Entry 6N61 (X-ray diffraction, 3.25 A resolution); this record covers chains D and I of the 9 polymer chains in the assembly.

Chain D:
Name: DNA-directed RNA polymerase subunit beta'
From: Escherichia coli
Notes: EC 2.7.7.6
UniProt: P0A8T7 (RPOC_ECOLI); residue numbers follow UniProt; this construct covers 2-1407
Sequence (1409 residues; each row starts with the number of its first residue):
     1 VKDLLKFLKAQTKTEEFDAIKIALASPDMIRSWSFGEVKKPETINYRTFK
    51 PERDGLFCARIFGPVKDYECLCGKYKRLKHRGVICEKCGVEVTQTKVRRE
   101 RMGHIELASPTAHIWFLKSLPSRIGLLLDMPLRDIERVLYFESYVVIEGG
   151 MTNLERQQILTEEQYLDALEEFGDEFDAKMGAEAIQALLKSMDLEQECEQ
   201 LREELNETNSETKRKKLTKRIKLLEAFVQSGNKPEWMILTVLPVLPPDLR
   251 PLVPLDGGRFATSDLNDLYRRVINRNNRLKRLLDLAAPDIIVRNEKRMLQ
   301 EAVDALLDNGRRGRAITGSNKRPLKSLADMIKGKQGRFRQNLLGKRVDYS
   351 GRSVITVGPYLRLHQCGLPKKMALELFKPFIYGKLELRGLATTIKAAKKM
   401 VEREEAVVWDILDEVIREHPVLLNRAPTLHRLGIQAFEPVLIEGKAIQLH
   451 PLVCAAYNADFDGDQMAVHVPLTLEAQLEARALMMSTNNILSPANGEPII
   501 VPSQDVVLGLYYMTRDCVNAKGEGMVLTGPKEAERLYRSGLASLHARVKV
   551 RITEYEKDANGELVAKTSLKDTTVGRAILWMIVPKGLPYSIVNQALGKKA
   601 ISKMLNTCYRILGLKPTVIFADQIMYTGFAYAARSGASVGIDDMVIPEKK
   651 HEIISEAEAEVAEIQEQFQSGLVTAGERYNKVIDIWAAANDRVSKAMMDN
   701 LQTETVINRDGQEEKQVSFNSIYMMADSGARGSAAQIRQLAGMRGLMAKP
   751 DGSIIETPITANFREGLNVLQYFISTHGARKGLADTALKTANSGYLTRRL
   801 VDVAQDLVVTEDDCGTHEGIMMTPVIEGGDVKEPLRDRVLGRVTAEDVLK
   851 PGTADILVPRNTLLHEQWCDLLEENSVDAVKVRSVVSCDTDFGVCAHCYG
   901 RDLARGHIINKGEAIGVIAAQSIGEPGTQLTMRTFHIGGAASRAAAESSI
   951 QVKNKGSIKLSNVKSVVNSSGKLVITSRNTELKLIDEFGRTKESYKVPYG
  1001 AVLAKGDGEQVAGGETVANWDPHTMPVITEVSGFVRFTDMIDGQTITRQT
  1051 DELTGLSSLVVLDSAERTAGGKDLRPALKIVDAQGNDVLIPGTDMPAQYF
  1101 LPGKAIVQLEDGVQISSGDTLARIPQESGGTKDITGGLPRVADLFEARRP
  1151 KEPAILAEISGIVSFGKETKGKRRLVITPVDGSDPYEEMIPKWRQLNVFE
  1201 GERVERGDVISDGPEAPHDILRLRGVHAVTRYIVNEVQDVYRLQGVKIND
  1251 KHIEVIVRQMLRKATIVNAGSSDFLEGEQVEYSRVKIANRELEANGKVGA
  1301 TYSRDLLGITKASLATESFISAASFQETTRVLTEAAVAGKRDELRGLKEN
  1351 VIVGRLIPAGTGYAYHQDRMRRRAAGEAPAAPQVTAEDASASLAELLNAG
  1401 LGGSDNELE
Not modelled in the structure: 1-16, 939-947, 1026-1133, 1274-1276, 1376-1409
Construct notes: expression tag (1, 1408-1409)
Metal / ion sites: Zn2+ site 1: C70, C72, C85, C88; Mg2+: D460, D462, D464; Zn2+ site 2: C814, C888, C895

Chain I:
Name: Capistruin
From: Burkholderia thailandensis (strain ATCC 700388 / DSM 13276 / CIP 106301 / E264)
UniProt: A0A096YQF1 (A0A096YQF1_BURTA); residues 1-19 here correspond to UniProt positions 29-47 (UniProt number = residue number + 28)
Sequence (19 residues; row label = number of the first residue in the row):
     1 GTPGFQTPDARVISRFGFN
Not modelled in the structure: 18-19

How chain D and chain I interact:
Residue-residue contacts (31):
  A735(D) with F16(I), hydrophobic; G17(I)
  Q736(D) with F16(I)
  R738(D) with G17(I), hydrogen bond (side chain-backbone)
  Q739(D) with G17(I)
  R744(D) with Q6(I)
  L746(D) with T7(I), hydrogen bond (backbone-side chain); P8(I)
  M747(D) with Q6(I)
  A748(D) with Q6(I), hydrogen bond (backbone-backbone); I13(I), hydrophobic
  S775(D) with Q6(I), hydrogen bond
  G778(D) with F5(I)
  K781(D) with F5(I)
  D785(D) with F5(I)
  T931(D) with P3(I); F5(I)
  R933(D) with F5(I)
  T934(D) with V12(I); I13(I)
  F935(D) with V12(I); I13(I), hydrophobic
  H936(D) with R11(I); V12(I)
  I937(D) with P8(I), hydrophobic; R11(I), hydrogen bond (backbone-backbone); V12(I)
  L1243(D) with G1(I); T2(I); P3(I)
  Q1244(D) with P3(I), hydrogen bond (side chain-backbone)
Interface residues without a listed pair, chain D (24 interface residues in all): I754, A779, G782, G938
Interface residues without a listed pair, chain I (14 interface residues in all): G4, A10

In short:
24 residues of chain D face 14 of chain I across their interface; the contacts include 6 hydrogen bonds. Polar
contacts include R738(D)-G17(I), L746(D)-T7(I) and S775(D)-Q6(I). C70(D), C72(D), C85(D) and C88(D) form the
Zn2+ site 1.
Here chain D is DNA-directed RNA polymerase subunit beta' (Escherichia coli) and chain I is Capistruin
(Burkholderia thailandensis (strain ATCC 700388 / DSM 13276 / CIP 106301 / E264)). Entry 6N61 (Escherichia
coli RNA polymerase sigma70-holoenzyme bound to upstream fork promoter DNA and Capistruin) was determined by
X-ray diffraction, deposited together with 6N60 and 6N62.
